PDB entry 2C6Y | X-ray diffraction, 2.40 A resolution | chains A and D of the 4 polymer chains in the assembly

[Chain A]
Protein: Forkhead box protein K2
Source organism: Homo sapiens
Notes: fragment: dna-binding domain, residues 251-348
UniProtKB: Q01167 (FOXK2_HUMAN); residues 1-98 here correspond to UniProt positions 251-348 (UniProt number = residue number + 250)
Sequence (111 residues; each row starts with the number of its first residue; numbers below 1 keep their minus sign (Ala-12 is residue -12)):
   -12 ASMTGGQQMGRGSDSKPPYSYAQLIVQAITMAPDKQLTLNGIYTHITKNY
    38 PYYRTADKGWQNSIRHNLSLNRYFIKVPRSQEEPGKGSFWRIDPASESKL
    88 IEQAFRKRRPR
Not modelled in the structure: -12 to 0
Bound ions: Mg2+: Leu55, Phe61
Swiss-Prot annotation at these positions:
  - region: Arg98 (DNA-binding)

[Chain D]
Molecule: Interleukin 2 promotor
Sequence (16 nucleotides; row label = number of the first residue in the row):
     1 ATGTATTGTTTACAAC

[Chain A / chain D interface]
Residue-residue contacts - 27 pairs, chain A then chain D:
  Leu26(A) with DT7(D), phosphate contact; DG8(D), phosphate contact
  Asn27(A) with DT7(D), phosphate contact
  Tyr30(A) with DT7(D), phosphate contact
  Lys45(A) with DT6(D), salt bridge to the phosphate
  Arg52(A) with DT7(D), base contact; DG8(D), hydrogen bond to the base; DT9(D), base contact
  His53(A) with DT9(D), base contact; DT10(D), base contact; DT11(D), hydrogen bond to the base
  Ser56(A) with DG8(D), sugar contact; DT9(D), hydrogen bond to the phosphate; DT10(D), base contact
  Leu57(A) with DT10(D), base contact; DT11(D), base contact
  Lys63(A) with DG8(D), phosphate contact; DT9(D), salt bridge to the phosphate
  Lys73(A) with DA5(D), hydrogen bond to the base; DT6(D), hydrogen bond to the sugar; DT7(D), sugar contact
  Gly74(A) with DT7(D), phosphate contact; DG8(D), phosphate contact
  Ser75(A) with DG8(D), hydrogen bond to the phosphate
  Trp77(A) with DG8(D), hydrogen bond to the phosphate; DT9(D), phosphate contact
  Arg98(A) with DC16(D), sugar contact
Also at the interface, not in a pair above, chain D (9 interface residues in all): DA12

[Overview]
14 residues of chain A and 9 residues of chain D are in contact, with 7 hydrogen bonds and 2 salt bridges.
Polar contacts include Arg52(A)-DG8(D), His53(A)-DT11(D) and Lys73(A)-DA5(D). The Mg2+ site is built by
Leu55(A) and Phe61(A).
Chain A is Forkhead box protein K2 (Homo sapiens) and chain D is Interleukin 2 promotor; the structure,
Crystal structure of interleukin enhancer-binding factor 1 bound to DNA, was determined by X-ray diffraction.
